3UUS - chains E and F of the 8 polymer chains in the assembly; structure by X-ray diffraction, 5.65 A resolution (low resolution: residue-level contacts below are approximate; hydrogen-bond / salt-bridge calls are withheld).

# Chain E (and F)
Molecule: Ribonucleoside-diphosphate reductase 1 subunit beta
Organism: Escherichia coli
Notes: EC 1.17.4.1; chain F of this document is another copy of the same molecule, construct and numbering; everything in this record applies to it too
UniProt: P69924 (RIR2_ECOLI); residues 1-375 here correspond to UniProt positions 2-376 (UniProt number = residue number + 1)
Sequence (375 residues; row label = number of the first residue in the row):
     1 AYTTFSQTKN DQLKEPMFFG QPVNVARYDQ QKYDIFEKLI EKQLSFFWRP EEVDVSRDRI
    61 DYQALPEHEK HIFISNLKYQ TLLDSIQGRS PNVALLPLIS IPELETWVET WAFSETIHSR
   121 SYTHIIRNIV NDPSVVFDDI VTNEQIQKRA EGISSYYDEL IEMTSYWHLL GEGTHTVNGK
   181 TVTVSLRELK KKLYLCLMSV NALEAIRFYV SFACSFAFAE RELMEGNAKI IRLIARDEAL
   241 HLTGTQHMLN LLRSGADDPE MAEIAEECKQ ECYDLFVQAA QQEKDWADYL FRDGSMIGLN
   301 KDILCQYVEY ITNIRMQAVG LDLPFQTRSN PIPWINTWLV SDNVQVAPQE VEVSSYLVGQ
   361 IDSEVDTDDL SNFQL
Disordered / not traced: 340-366
Metal / ion sites: Fe ion site 1: Asp84, Glu115, His118; Fe ion site 2: Glu115, Glu204, Glu238, His241
What the authors report for this chain:
  - catalytic residues: Trp48
  - conformationally variable residues (order/disorder transition): Tyr356

# Interface between chain E and chain F
Pairs across the interface - 117 pairs, chain E then chain F:
  Tyr2(E) - Val93(F)
  Thr3(E) - Asp158(F)
  Thr4(E) - Arg89(F)
  Thr4(E) - Ser90(F)
  Thr4(E) - Ser154(F)
  Thr4(E) - Tyr157(F)
  Thr4(E) - Asp158(F)
  Phe5(E) - Leu82(F)
  Phe5(E) - Gln147(F)
  Phe5(E) - Ser154(F)
  Thr8(E) - Val141(F)
  Lys9(E) - Val141(F)
  Lys9(E) - Thr142(F)
  Val23(E) - Arg89(F)
  Asn24(E) - Ser85(F)
  Asn24(E) - Arg89(F)
  Asn24(E) - Val141(F)
  Ala26(E) - Ser85(F)
  Ala26(E) - Ser119(F)
  Ala26(E) - Thr123(F)
  Arg27(E) - Thr123(F)
  Arg27(E) - Ser134(F)
  Arg27(E) - Phe137(F)
  Arg27(E) - Asp138(F)
  Tyr28(E) - Thr116(F)
  Tyr28(E) - Ser119(F)
  Tyr28(E) - Arg120(F)
  Tyr28(E) - Thr123(F)
  Tyr28(E) - Arg127(F)
  Asp29(E) - Thr123(F)
  Asp29(E) - Pro133(F)
  Asp29(E) - Phe137(F)
  Glu37(E) - Arg120(F)
  Ile40(E) - Arg120(F)
  Glu41(E) - Arg49(F)
  Glu41(E) - Arg120(F)
  Leu44(E) - Phe47(F)
  Leu44(E) - Arg49(F)
  Leu44(E) - Ile117(F)
  Leu44(E) - Arg120(F)
  Ser45(E) - Arg49(F)
  Phe47(E) - Leu44(F)
  Phe47(E) - Phe47(F)
  Arg49(E) - Glu41(F)
  Arg49(E) - Leu44(F)
  Arg49(E) - Ser45(F)
  Leu82(E) - Phe5(F)
  Ser85(E) - Ala26(F)
  Gly88(E) - Glu109(F)
  Arg89(E) - Thr4(F)
  Arg89(E) - Val23(F)
  Arg89(E) - Asn24(F)
  Arg89(E) - Glu105(F)
  Arg89(E) - Glu109(F)
  Ser90(E) - Thr4(F)
  Asn92(E) - Asn92(F)
  Asn92(E) - Glu109(F)
  Val93(E) - Tyr2(F)
  Val93(E) - Leu96(F)
  Val93(E) - Pro97(F)
  Leu96(E) - Arg89(F)
  Leu96(E) - Val93(F)
  Pro97(E) - Val93(F)
  Glu105(E) - Arg89(F)
  Glu109(E) - Gly88(F)
  Glu109(E) - Arg89(F)
  Glu109(E) - Asn92(F)
  Glu109(E) - Thr116(F)
  Thr110(E) - Phe113(F)
  Phe113(E) - Thr110(F)
  Phe113(E) - Phe113(F)
  Thr116(E) - Tyr28(F)
  Thr116(E) - Glu109(F)
  Ile117(E) - Leu44(F)
  Ser119(E) - Ala26(F)
  Ser119(E) - Tyr28(F)
  Arg120(E) - Tyr28(F)
  Arg120(E) - Glu37(F)
  Arg120(E) - Ile40(F)
  Arg120(E) - Glu41(F)
  Arg120(E) - Leu44(F)
  Thr123(E) - Ala26(F)
  Thr123(E) - Arg27(F)
  Thr123(E) - Tyr28(F)
  Thr123(E) - Asp29(F)
  Arg127(E) - Tyr28(F)
  Pro133(E) - Asp29(F)
  Ser134(E) - Arg27(F)
  Phe137(E) - Arg27(F)
  Phe137(E) - Asp29(F)
  Asp138(E) - Lys9(F)
  Asp138(E) - Arg27(F)
  Val141(E) - Thr8(F)
  Val141(E) - Lys9(F)
  Thr142(E) - Lys9(F)
  Gln147(E) - Phe5(F)
  Gln147(E) - Gln7(F)
  Ser154(E) - Thr4(F)
  Ser154(E) - Phe5(F)
  Tyr157(E) - Thr4(F)
  Asp158(E) - Thr3(F)
  Asp158(E) - Thr4(F)
  Glu162(E) - Leu169(F)
  Ser165(E) - Ser165(F)
  Tyr166(E) - Leu169(F)
  Leu169(E) - Glu162(F)
  Leu169(E) - Tyr166(F)
  Leu169(E) - Leu169(F)
  Leu170(E) - Val177(F)
  His175(E) - Asn178(F)
  Thr176(E) - Thr176(F)
  Thr176(E) - Val177(F)
  Thr176(E) - Asn178(F)
  Val177(E) - Leu170(F)
  Val177(E) - Thr176(F)
  Asn178(E) - His175(F)
  Asn178(E) - Thr176(F)
Interface residues without a listed pair, chain E (68 interface residues in all): Gln7, Val25, Gln30, Glu51, Thr81, Ile86, Thr106, Ile140, Ile161, Thr174, Gly179
Interface residues without a listed pair, chain F (67 interface residues in all): Val25, Gln30, Glu51, Ile86, Thr106, Ile140, Ile161, Thr174, Gly179

# Overview
68 residues of chain E and 67 residues of chain F are in contact. Asp84(E), Glu115(E) and His118(E) form the
Fe ion site 1. The Fe ion site 2 is built by Glu115(E), Glu204(E), Glu238(E) and His241(E). From the paper:
the catalytic residue Trp48(E); conformational variability at Tyr356(E).
Both chains are Ribonucleoside-diphosphate reductase 1 subunit beta (Escherichia coli). Entry 3UUS (Crystal
structure of the dATP inhibited E. coli class Ia ribonucleotide reductase complex) was determined by X-ray
diffraction.
